PDB entry 6PX4 | X-ray diffraction, 1.65 A resolution | chains R and T of the 4 polymer chains in the assembly

Chain R:
Molecule: Antiholin
From: Escherichia phage ECML-134
UniProt: I7AU04 (I7AU04_9CAUD); residues 25-97 here = UniProt positions 25-97
Chain sequence (74 residues; numbered 24 to 97; the number before each row is that of its first residue):
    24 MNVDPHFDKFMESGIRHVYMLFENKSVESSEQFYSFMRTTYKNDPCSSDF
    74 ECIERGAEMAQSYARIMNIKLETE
Unresolved in the structure: 96-97
Cystine bridges: Cys-69/Cys-75
Construct notes: initiating methionine (24)

Chain T:
Molecule: Holin
From: Escherichia phage vB_EcoM_NBG2
UniProt: A0A2U8QQK7 (A0A2U8QQK7_9CAUD); residue numbers follow UniProt; this construct covers 77-218
Chain sequence (142 residues; each row starts with the number of its first residue):
    77 RFESVALEQLQIVHISSEADFSAVYSFRPKNLNYFVDIIAYEGKLPSTIS
   127 EKSLGGYPVDKTMDEYTVHLNGRHYYSNSKFAFLPTKKPTPEINYMYSCP
   177 YFNLDNIYAGTITMYWYRNDHISNDRLESICAQAARILGRAK
Cystine bridges: Cys-175/Cys-207
What the authors report for this chain:
  - mutagenesis - I88K, K137R, I213K: abolished binding to Antiholin (chain R) (citing earlier work)

Chain R / chain T interface:
Pairs across the interface (32):
  Met-24(R) with Asn-107(T); Leu-108(T); Lys-137(T)
  Val-26(R) with Leu-108(T), hydrophobic
  Phe-30(R) with Tyr-110(T)
  Asp-31(R) with Tyr-110(T), hydrogen bond
  Met-34(R) with Tyr-110(T), hydrophobic; Phe-111(T), hydrophobic
  Glu-35(R) with Lys-137(T), salt bridge
  Ile-38(R) with Tyr-110(T), hydrophobic; Pro-134(T), hydrophobic
  Arg-39(R) with Asp-136(T), salt bridge
  Tyr-42(R) with Phe-111(T), hydrophobic; Gly-132(T), hydrogen bond (side chain-backbone)
  Met-43(R) with Pro-134(T), hydrophobic; Lys-163(T), hydrogen bond (backbone-side chain)
  Lys-48(R) with Gly-131(T); Gly-132(T); Pro-134(T)
  Ser-49(R) with Gly-131(T), hydrogen bond (backbone-backbone); Gly-132(T)
  Val-50(R) with Arg-104(T); Asp-113(T); Gly-131(T); Gly-132(T)
  Ser-53(R) with Arg-104(T), hydrogen bond; Phe-111(T); Gly-132(T)
  Glu-54(R) with Arg-104(T)
  Tyr-57(R) with Pro-105(T), hydrophobic; Leu-108(T)
  Glu-95(R) with Lys-163(T), salt bridge
Other interface residues (no listed pair), chain R (18 interface residues in all): Phe-56
Other interface residues (no listed pair), chain T (16 interface residues in all): Lys-128, Val-135, Thr-138

Summary:
Chain R and chain T form an interface of 18 and 16 residues respectively, with 5 hydrogen bonds and 3 salt
bridges. Polar pairs include Glu-35(R)/Lys-137(T), Arg-39(R)/Asp-136(T) and Glu-95(R)/Lys-163(T). From the
paper: I88K, K137R and I213K of chain T abolish binding to Antiholin (chain R).
Here chain R is Antiholin (Escherichia phage ECML-134) and chain T is Holin (Escherichia phage vB_EcoM_NBG2).
Entry 6PX4 (Crystal structure of the complex between periplasmic domains of antiholin RI and holin T from T4
...) was determined by X-ray diffraction (same publication as 6PSH, 6PSK and 6PXE).
